PDB entry 1MPS | X-ray diffraction, 2.55 A resolution | chains L and M of the 3 polymer chains in the assembly

Chain L:
Name: Photosynthetic reaction center
From: Rhodobacter sphaeroides
Notes: engineered mutation(s): CHAIN M, Y177F, F197R
UniProtKB: P02954 (RCEL_RHOSH); residues 1-281 here = UniProt positions 1-281
Sequence (281 residues; each row starts with the number of its first residue):
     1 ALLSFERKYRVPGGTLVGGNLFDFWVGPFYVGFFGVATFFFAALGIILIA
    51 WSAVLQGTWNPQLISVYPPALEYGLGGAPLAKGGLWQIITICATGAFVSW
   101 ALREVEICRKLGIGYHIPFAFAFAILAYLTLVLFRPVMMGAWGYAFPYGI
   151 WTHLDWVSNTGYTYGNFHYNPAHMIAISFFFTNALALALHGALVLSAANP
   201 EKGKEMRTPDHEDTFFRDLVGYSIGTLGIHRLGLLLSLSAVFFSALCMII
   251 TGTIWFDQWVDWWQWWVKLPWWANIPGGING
Bound ions: bacteriochlorophyll a Mg site 1 near His-153 (its only coordinating residue here); bacteriochlorophyll a Mg site 2 near His-173 (its only coordinating residue here); Fe2+: His-190, His-230 (shared with His-219(M), Glu-234(M), His-266(M) of chain M)
Residues lining bound ligands:
  - bacteriochlorophyll a (BCL), molecule 1: Phe-97, Phe-121, Ala-124, Ile-125, Ala-127, Tyr-128, Leu-131, Trp-156, Val-157, Ser-158, Thr-160, Gly-161, Tyr-162, Asn-166, Phe-167, His-168, His-173, Ala-176, Ile-177, Phe-180, Phe-181, Ser-244, Ala-245, Cys-247, Met-248
  - bacteriochlorophyll a (BCL), molecule 2: Tyr-128, Leu-131, Phe-146, Ile-150, His-153, Leu-154, Trp-156, Val-157
  - bacteriochlorophyll a (BCL), molecule 3: Val-157, Tyr-162, His-168, Phe-181
  - bacteriochlorophyll a (BCL), molecule 4: His-168, Met-174, Ile-177, Ser-178, Phe-181, Thr-182, Leu-185
  - bacteriopheophytin a (BPH), molecule 1: Thr-38, Phe-41, Ala-42, Gly-45, Ile-49, Cys-92, Ala-93, Ala-96, Phe-97, Trp-100, Glu-104, Ile-117, Ala-120, Phe-121, Phe-123, Ala-124, Tyr-128, Tyr-148, Gly-149, Ile-150, His-153, Ser-237, Leu-238, Val-241
  - bacteriopheophytin a (BPH), molecule 2: Phe-181, Ala-184, Leu-185, Ala-188, Leu-189, Phe-216, Leu-219, Val-220
  - ubiquinone-10 (U10), molecule 1: Phe-29, Tyr-30, Val-31, Gly-35, Thr-38, Trp-100, Arg-103
  - ubiquinone-10 (U10), molecule 2: Ile-175, Phe-179, Leu-185, Ala-186, Phe-216, Val-220, Tyr-222

Chain M:
Name: Photosynthetic reaction center
From: Rhodobacter sphaeroides
UniProtKB: P02953 (RCEM_RHOSH); numbering as in UniProt (aligned over 1-307)
Sequence (307 residues; numbered 1 to 307; the number before each row is that of its first residue):
     1 AEYQNIFSQVQVRGPADLGMTEDVNLANRSGVGPFSTLLGWFGNAQLGPI
    51 YLGSLGVLSLFSGLMWFFTIGIWFWYQAGWNPAVFLRDLFFFSLEPPAPE
   101 YGLSFAAPLKEGGLWLIASFFMFVAVWSWWGRTYLRAQALGMGKHTAWAF
   151 LSAIWLWMVLGFIRPILMGSWSEAVPFGIFSHLDWTNNFSLVHGNLRYNP
   201 FHGLSIAFLYGSALLFAMHGATILAVSRFGGERELEQIADRGTAAERAAL
   251 FWRWTMGFNATMEGIHRWAIWMAVLVTLTGGIGILLSGTVVDNWYVWGQN
   301 HGMAPLN
Disordered / not traced: 303-307
Sequence notes: engineered mutation Phe-177 (Tyr in P02953), Arg-197 (Phe in P02953)
Bound ions: bacteriochlorophyll a Mg site 1 near His-182 (its only coordinating residue here); bacteriochlorophyll a Mg site 2 near His-202 (its only coordinating residue here); Fe2+: His-219, Glu-234, His-266 (shared with His-190(L), His-230(L) of chain L)
Residues lining bound ligands:
  - bacteriochlorophyll a (BCL), molecule 1: Trp-66, Met-122, Val-126, Phe-150, Ala-153, Ile-154, Leu-156, Trp-157, Leu-160, Trp-185, Thr-186, Asn-187, Phe-189, Ser-190, Asn-195, Leu-196, Arg-197, His-202, Ser-205, Ile-206, Leu-209, Tyr-210, Val-276, Thr-277, Gly-280, Gly-281, Ile-284
  - bacteriochlorophyll a (BCL), molecule 2: Met-122, Trp-157, Leu-160, Val-175, Ile-179, His-182, Leu-183, Trp-185, Thr-186
  - bacteriochlorophyll a (BCL), molecule 3: Gly-203, Ile-206, Ala-207, Tyr-210, Gly-211, Leu-214
  - bacteriopheophytin a (BPH), molecule 1: Ser-59, Leu-60, Gly-63, Leu-64, Ala-125, Val-126, Trp-129, Thr-133, Thr-146, Ala-149, Phe-150, Ser-152, Ala-153, Ala-273, Val-274, Thr-277
  - bacteriopheophytin a (BPH), molecule 2: Tyr-210, Ala-213, Leu-214, Ala-217, Met-218, Trp-252, Thr-255, Met-256
  - speroidenone (SPN): Trp-66, Phe-67, Phe-68, Ile-70, Gly-71, Ile-72, Phe-74, Trp-75, Phe-85, Leu-89, Trp-115, Leu-116, Ser-119, Phe-120, Met-122, Phe-123, Trp-157, Met-158, Leu-160, Gly-161, Phe-162, Trp-171, Val-175, Pro-176, Phe-177, Gly-178, Ile-179, His-182
  - ubiquinone-10 (U10): Leu-214, Met-218, His-219, Thr-222, Ile-223, Ala-245, Ala-248, Ala-249, Trp-252, Met-256, Phe-258, Asn-259, Ala-260, Thr-261, Met-262, Ile-265, Trp-268, Met-272

How chain L and chain M interact:
Residue-residue contacts - 192 pairs, chain L then chain M:
  Leu-3(L) / Leu-250(M)  hydrophobic
  Leu-3(L) / Arg-253(M)
  Leu-3(L) / Asn-259(M)
  Phe-5(L) / Arg-241(M)
  Phe-5(L) / Glu-246(M)
  Glu-6(L) / Arg-253(M)
  Glu-6(L) / Trp-254(M)  hydrogen bond
  Lys-8(L) / Glu-246(M)  salt bridge
  Tyr-9(L) / Thr-243(M)  hydrogen bond
  Tyr-9(L) / Glu-246(M)  hydrogen bond
  Tyr-9(L) / Arg-247(M)
  Tyr-9(L) / Leu-250(M)  hydrophobic
  Tyr-9(L) / Trp-254(M)
  Arg-10(L) / Trp-254(M)
  Trp-25(L) / Trp-254(M)
  Pro-28(L) / Arg-253(M)
  Pro-28(L) / Trp-254(M)
  Pro-28(L) / Gly-257(M)
  Phe-29(L) / Trp-254(M)
  Phe-29(L) / Met-256(M)
  Phe-29(L) / Gly-257(M)
  Tyr-30(L) / Trp-254(M)  hydrogen bond (backbone-backbone)
  Trp-100(L) / Thr-255(M)
  Arg-103(L) / Trp-254(M)  hydrogen bond (side chain-backbone)
  Arg-103(L) / Thr-255(M)  hydrogen bond (side chain-backbone)
  Glu-104(L) / Phe-251(M)
  Glu-104(L) / Thr-255(M)
  Ile-107(L) / Phe-251(M)  hydrophobic
  Ile-107(L) / Trp-254(M)  hydrophobic
  Ile-107(L) / Thr-255(M)
  Cys-108(L) / Phe-251(M)  hydrophobic
  Lys-110(L) / Trp-254(M)
  Leu-111(L) / Arg-247(M)  hydrogen bond (backbone-side chain)
  Leu-111(L) / Phe-251(M)
  Leu-111(L) / Trp-254(M)  hydrophobic
  Gly-112(L) / Arg-228(M)  hydrogen bond (backbone-side chain)
  Gly-112(L) / Phe-229(M)
  Ile-113(L) / Ala-225(M)
  Ile-113(L) / Val-226(M)  hydrophobic
  Ile-113(L) / Arg-228(M)
  Ile-113(L) / Phe-251(M)  hydrophobic
  Gly-114(L) / Ala-225(M)  hydrogen bond (backbone-backbone)
  Gly-114(L) / Arg-228(M)
  His-116(L) / Gln-4(M)  hydrogen bond (side chain-backbone)
  His-116(L) / Ala-221(M)
  His-116(L) / Leu-224(M)
  His-116(L) / Ala-225(M)
  Ile-117(L) / Ala-221(M)
  Ile-117(L) / Thr-222(M)
  Ile-117(L) / Phe-251(M)  hydrophobic
  Ile-117(L) / Trp-252(M)  hydrophobic
  Trp-151(L) / Arg-197(M)  hydrogen bond (backbone-side chain)
  Leu-154(L) / Arg-197(M)
  Asp-155(L) / Arg-197(M)  salt bridge
  Tyr-162(L) / Asn-187(M)  hydrogen bond
  Asn-166(L) / Asn-187(M)
  His-168(L) / Leu-183(M)  hydrogen bond (side chain-backbone)
  His-168(L) / Thr-186(M)
  Tyr-169(L) / Phe-180(M)  hydrophobic
  Tyr-169(L) / Asp-184(M)  hydrogen bond
  Met-174(L) / Phe-180(M)  hydrophobic
  Met-174(L) / Leu-183(M)  hydrophobic
  Phe-180(L) / Leu-209(M)
  Phe-180(L) / Ala-213(M)  hydrophobic
  Asn-183(L) / Ser-212(M)
  Asn-183(L) / Ala-213(M)
  Asn-183(L) / Phe-216(M)
  Ala-184(L) / Ala-273(M)
  Ala-186(L) / Phe-216(M)
  Leu-187(L) / Ser-212(M)
  Leu-187(L) / Phe-216(M)
  Leu-187(L) / Ala-269(M)  hydrophobic
  Ala-188(L) / Ala-273(M)
  His-190(L) / His-219(M)
  His-190(L) / Glu-234(M)  salt bridge
  His-190(L) / His-266(M)  hydrogen bond
  Gly-191(L) / His-266(M)
  Ala-192(L) / His-145(M)
  Ala-192(L) / Thr-146(M)
  Val-194(L) / Glu-234(M)
  Val-194(L) / Leu-235(M)
  Val-194(L) / His-266(M)
  Leu-195(L) / His-145(M)
  Leu-195(L) / Glu-263(M)
  Leu-195(L) / His-266(M)
  Leu-195(L) / Arg-267(M)
  Leu-195(L) / Ile-270(M)  hydrophobic
  Ser-196(L) / Met-142(M)
  Ser-196(L) / Gly-143(M)  hydrogen bond (backbone-backbone)
  Ser-196(L) / His-145(M)
  Ala-197(L) / Leu-235(M)  hydrophobic
  Asn-199(L) / Gly-143(M)
  Asn-199(L) / His-145(M)
  Asn-199(L) / Glu-263(M)  hydrogen bond
  Asn-199(L) / Arg-267(M)
  Pro-200(L) / Gly-141(M)
  Pro-200(L) / Gly-143(M)
  Glu-201(L) / Gln-138(M)  hydrogen bond
  Glu-201(L) / Gly-141(M)  hydrogen bond (backbone-backbone)
  Glu-201(L) / Met-142(M)
  Glu-201(L) / Lys-144(M)  salt bridge
  Lys-204(L) / Gly-141(M)
  Met-206(L) / Leu-235(M)
  Arg-207(L) / Glu-22(M)  salt bridge
  Arg-207(L) / Leu-140(M)  hydrogen bond (side chain-backbone)
  Arg-207(L) / Gly-141(M)
  Arg-207(L) / Met-142(M)
  Arg-207(L) / Leu-235(M)
  Thr-208(L) / Leu-235(M)
  Pro-209(L) / Leu-235(M)
  His-211(L) / Met-20(M)
  His-211(L) / Glu-22(M)  salt bridge
  Glu-212(L) / Leu-235(M)
  Thr-214(L) / Gly-19(M)
  Thr-214(L) / Met-20(M)  hydrogen bond (side chain-backbone)
  Thr-214(L) / Arg-29(M)
  Phe-215(L) / Thr-133(M)
  Phe-215(L) / Arg-136(M)
  Phe-215(L) / Ala-137(M)
  Phe-215(L) / Leu-140(M)  hydrophobic
  Phe-215(L) / Thr-146(M)
  Arg-217(L) / Asp-17(M)  salt bridge
  Arg-217(L) / Gly-48(M)
  Arg-217(L) / Pro-49(M)
  Arg-217(L) / Ile-50(M)
  Asp-218(L) / Arg-29(M)  salt bridge
  Asp-218(L) / Ile-50(M)
  Asp-218(L) / Tyr-51(M)  hydrogen bond (backbone-backbone)
  Asp-218(L) / Arg-132(M)  hydrogen bond (backbone-side chain)
  Leu-219(L) / Trp-129(M)
  Leu-219(L) / Arg-132(M)  hydrogen bond (backbone-side chain)
  Leu-219(L) / Thr-133(M)
  Val-220(L) / Ile-50(M)
  Val-220(L) / Trp-129(M)  hydrophobic
  Gly-221(L) / Leu-47(M)
  Gly-221(L) / Gly-48(M)  hydrogen bond (backbone-backbone)
  Gly-221(L) / Pro-49(M)
  Gly-221(L) / Ile-50(M)
  Tyr-222(L) / Leu-39(M)  hydrophobic
  Tyr-222(L) / Asn-44(M)  hydrogen bond (side chain-backbone)
  Tyr-222(L) / Gln-46(M)
  Tyr-222(L) / Leu-47(M)  hydrophobic
  Ser-223(L) / Asn-44(M)  hydrogen bond (backbone-side chain)
  Ile-224(L) / Gly-43(M)
  Ile-224(L) / Asn-44(M)  hydrogen bond (backbone-backbone)
  Gly-225(L) / Asn-44(M)
  Thr-226(L) / Glu-232(M)
  Leu-227(L) / Asn-5(M)
  Leu-227(L) / Glu-232(M)
  Gly-228(L) / Phe-42(M)
  Ile-229(L) / Phe-216(M)
  His-230(L) / His-219(M)  hydrogen bond
  His-230(L) / Gly-220(M)
  His-230(L) / Ile-223(M)
  His-230(L) / Glu-234(M)  salt bridge
  Arg-231(L) / Asn-5(M)  hydrogen bond (side chain-backbone)
  Arg-231(L) / Ile-6(M)  hydrogen bond (side chain-backbone)
  Arg-231(L) / Phe-7(M)
  Arg-231(L) / Ser-8(M)  hydrogen bond
  Arg-231(L) / Trp-41(M)
  Arg-231(L) / Phe-42(M)  hydrogen bond (side chain-backbone)
  Arg-231(L) / Leu-224(M)
  Leu-232(L) / Phe-42(M)
  Gly-233(L) / Phe-216(M)
  Leu-234(L) / Ala-217(M)
  Leu-234(L) / Ala-221(M)  hydrophobic
  Leu-234(L) / Leu-224(M)  hydrophobic
  Ser-237(L) / Ala-213(M)  hydrogen bond (side chain-backbone)
  Ser-237(L) / Phe-216(M)
  Ser-237(L) / Ala-217(M)
  Trp-263(L) / Phe-90(M)  hydrophobic
  Trp-263(L) / Phe-180(M)  hydrophobic
  Trp-266(L) / Leu-86(M)  hydrogen bond (side chain-backbone)
  Trp-266(L) / Arg-87(M)  hydrogen bond (side chain-backbone)
  Val-267(L) / Arg-87(M)
  Val-267(L) / Phe-91(M)  hydrophobic
  Trp-272(L) / Ala-83(M)
  Trp-272(L) / Arg-87(M)  hydrogen bond (backbone-side chain)
  Ile-275(L) / Asn-81(M)
  Ile-275(L) / Ala-83(M)  hydrophobic
  Ile-275(L) / Val-84(M)  hydrophobic
  Ile-275(L) / Arg-87(M)  hydrogen bond (backbone-side chain)
  Gly-277(L) / Arg-87(M)  hydrogen bond (backbone-side chain)
  Gly-278(L) / Gln-77(M)
  Gly-278(L) / Val-84(M)
  Gly-278(L) / Asp-88(M)
  Ile-279(L) / Asp-88(M)  hydrogen bond (backbone-side chain)
  Ile-279(L) / Phe-91(M)  hydrophobic
  Ile-279(L) / Phe-92(M)  hydrophobic
  Asn-280(L) / Asp-88(M)  hydrogen bond
  Asn-280(L) / Phe-91(M)
  Gly-281(L) / Arg-87(M)
Other interface residues (no listed pair), chain L (96 interface residues in all): Ala-1, Tyr-115, Ala-120, Ser-158, Phe-181, Leu-189, Leu-193, Ala-198, Asp-210, Asp-213, Leu-235, Ala-273
Other interface residues (no listed pair), chain M (95 interface residues in all): Glu-2, Asp-23, Val-24, Leu-191, Asn-195, Leu-215, Ile-238, Ala-239

Overview:
The interface between chain L and chain M involves 96 residues on one side and 95 on the other; the contacts
include 41 hydrogen bonds and 9 salt bridges. Polar pairs include Lys-8(L)/Glu-246(M), Asp-155(L)/Arg-197(M)
and His-190(L)/Glu-234(M).
Here chain L is Photosynthetic reaction center and chain M is Photosynthetic reaction center, both from
Rhodobacter sphaeroides. Entry 1MPS (Photosynthetic reaction center mutant with phe M 197 replaced with arg
and tyr M 177 replaced ...) was determined by X-ray diffraction.
